PDB entry 8ES9 | electron microscopy, 3.25 A resolution | chains A and D of the 11 polymer chains in the assembly

# Chain A
Molecule: PN45428 TCR alpha chain
Source organism: Homo sapiens
Sequence (274 residues; each row starts with the number of its first residue; numbers below 1 keep their minus sign (Met-19 is residue -19)):
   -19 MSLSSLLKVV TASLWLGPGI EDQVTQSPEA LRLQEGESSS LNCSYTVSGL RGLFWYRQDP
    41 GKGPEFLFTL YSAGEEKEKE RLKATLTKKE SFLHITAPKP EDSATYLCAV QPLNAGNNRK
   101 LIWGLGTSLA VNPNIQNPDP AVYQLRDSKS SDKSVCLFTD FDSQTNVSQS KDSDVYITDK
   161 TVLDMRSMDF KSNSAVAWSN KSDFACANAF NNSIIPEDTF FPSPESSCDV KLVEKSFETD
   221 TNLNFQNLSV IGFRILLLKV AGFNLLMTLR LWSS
Disordered / not traced: -19 to 1, 253-254
Cystine bridges: Cys23-Cys88, Cys136-Cys186
Glycans and other covalent adducts: N-acetylglucosamine (NAG) linked to Asn22, Asn146, Asn180, Asn191

# Chain D
Molecule: T-cell surface glycoprotein CD3 delta chain
Source organism: Homo sapiens
Reference sequence: P04234 (CD3D_HUMAN); residues 1-171 here = UniProt positions 1-171
Sequence (174 residues; numbered 1 to 174; the number before each row is that of its first residue):
     1 MEHSTFLSGL VLATLLSQVS PFKIPIEELE DRVFVNCNTS ITWVEGTVGT LLSDITRLDL
    61 GKRILDPRGI YRCNGTDIYK DKESTVQVHY RMCQSCVELD PATVAGIIVT DVIATLLLAL
   121 GVFCFAGHET GRLSGAADTQ ALLRNDQVYQ PLRDRDDAQY SHLGGNWARN KGSG
Disordered / not traced: 1-21, 128-174
Construct notes: expression tag (172-174)
Swiss-Prot annotation at these positions:
  - modified residue (Phosphotyrosine): Tyr149, Tyr160
  - glycosylation (N-linked (GlcNAc...) asparagine): Asn38, Asn74
Cystine bridges: Cys37-Cys73, Cys93-Cys96
Glycans and other covalent adducts: N-acetylglucosamine (NAG) linked to Asn38, Asn74

# Chain A / chain D interface
Contacting residue pairs - 29 pairs, chain A then chain D:
  Arg166(A) - Glu27(D)  salt bridge
  Arg166(A) - Leu29(D)
  Arg166(A) - Arg57(D)
  Ser167(A) - Leu29(D)
  Ser167(A) - Glu30(D)  hydrogen bond
  Ser167(A) - Phe34(D)
  Ser167(A) - Leu52(D)
  Met168(A) - Arg32(D)
  Asp169(A) - Leu52(D)
  Asp169(A) - Asp54(D)
  Lys215(A) - Lys62(D)  hydrogen bond (backbone-side chain)
  Glu218(A) - Ile64(D)
  Glu218(A) - Gln94(D)
  Thr219(A) - Gln94(D)  hydrogen bond (backbone-side chain)
  Thr221(A) - Cys96(D)
  Asn224(A) - Gln94(D)  hydrogen bond (side chain-backbone)
  Asn224(A) - Cys96(D)  hydrogen bond (side chain-backbone)
  Phe225(A) - Val97(D)  hydrophobic
  Phe225(A) - Glu98(D)
  Phe225(A) - Leu99(D)  hydrophobic
  Lys239(A) - Leu118(D)
  Phe243(A) - Leu117(D)
  Phe243(A) - Leu118(D)  hydrophobic
  Phe243(A) - Gly121(D)
  Leu246(A) - Val122(D)  hydrophobic
  Leu246(A) - Phe125(D)
  Met247(A) - Gly121(D)
  Arg250(A) - Cys124(D)
  Arg250(A) - Phe125(D)
Other interface residues (no listed pair), chain A (18 interface residues in all): Asp220, Gly242, Leu249
Other interface residues (no listed pair), chain D (23 interface residues in all): Ser95, Gly127

# Summary
The interface between chain A and chain D involves 18 residues on one side and 23 on the other; the contacts
include 5 hydrogen bonds and 1 salt bridge. Among the polar pairs are Arg166(A)-Glu27(D), Ser167(A)-Glu30(D)
and Lys215(A)-Lys62(D).
Here chain A is PN45428 TCR alpha chain and chain D is T-cell surface glycoprotein CD3 delta chain, both from
Homo sapiens. Entry 8ES9 (CryoEM structure of PN45428 TCR-CD3 in complex with HLA-A2 MAGEA4) was determined by
electron microscopy (same publication as 8ES7, 8ES8, 8ESA and 8ESB).
